PDB entry 6NYY | electron microscopy, 3.00 A resolution | chains C and H of the 10 polymer chains in the assembly

# Chain C
Name: AFG3-like protein 2
Source organism: Homo sapiens
Notes: EC 3.4.24.-
UniProt: Q9Y4W6 (AFG32_HUMAN); residue numbers follow UniProt; this construct covers 272-797
Chain sequence (529 residues; numbered 269 to 797; the number before each row is that of its first residue):
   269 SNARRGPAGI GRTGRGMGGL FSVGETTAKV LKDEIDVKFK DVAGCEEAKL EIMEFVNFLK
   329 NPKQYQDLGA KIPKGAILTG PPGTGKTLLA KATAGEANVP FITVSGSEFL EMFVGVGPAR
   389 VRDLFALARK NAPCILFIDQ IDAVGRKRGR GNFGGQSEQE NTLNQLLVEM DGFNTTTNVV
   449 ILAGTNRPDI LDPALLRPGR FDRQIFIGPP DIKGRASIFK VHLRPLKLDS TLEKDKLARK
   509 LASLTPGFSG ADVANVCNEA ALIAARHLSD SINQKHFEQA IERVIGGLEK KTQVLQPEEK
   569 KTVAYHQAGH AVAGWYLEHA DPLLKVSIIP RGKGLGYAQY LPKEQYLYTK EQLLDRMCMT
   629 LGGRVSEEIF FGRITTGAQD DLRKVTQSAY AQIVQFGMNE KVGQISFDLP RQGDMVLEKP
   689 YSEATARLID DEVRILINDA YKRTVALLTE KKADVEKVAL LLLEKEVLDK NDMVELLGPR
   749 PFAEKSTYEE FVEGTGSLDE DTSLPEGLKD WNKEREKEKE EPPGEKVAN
Not modelled in the structure: 269-288, 780-797
Sequence notes: expression tag (269-271); conflict Q408 (Glu in Q9Y4W6), Q575 (Glu in Q9Y4W6)
Ion coordination: Mg2+: T355 (together with AMP-PNP); Zn2+: H574, H578, D649 (shared with 1 residue of chain I)
Ligand contacts:
  - AMP-PNP (ANP; phosphoaminophosphonic acid-adenylate ester), molecule 1: D309, V310, A311, C313, P349, P350, G351, T352, G353, K354, T355, L356, Q408, N454, I486, H490, G518, A519, A522
  - AMP-PNP (ANP), molecule 2: D439, A462, R465, R468
Swiss-Prot annotation at these positions:
  - binding site (ATP): V310, A311, T352, G353, K354, T355, L356, H490
  - binding site (Zn(2+)): H574, H578, D649
  - natural variant: K306 (K306E: In SPAX5; uncertain significance), G337 (G337E: In OPA12; G337R: In OPA12), L346 (L346F: In OPA12; uncertain significance), E376 (E376K: In OPA12; uncertain significance), F377 (F377S: In OPA12; uncertain significance), D407 (D407G: In OPA12; uncertain significance), R416 (R416S: In OPA12; uncertain significance), T430 (T430I: In OPA12; uncertain significance), N432 (N432T: In SCA28), A462 (A462V: In OPA12 and SPAX5), R465 (R465K: In OPA12), R468 (R468C: In OPA12), 17 further natural variant entries in UniProt
  - mutagenesis: F289 (F289A: Reduced rate of protein degradation), L299 (L299A: Reduced rate of protein degradation), K354 (K354A: Does not effect activity of the m-AAA protease complex), M380 (M380K: Abolished ATPase and protease activities; M380V: Increased ATP hydrolysis), F421 (F421A: Impairted protease activity without affecting the ATPase activity), W779 (W779R: Impaired ability to degrade substrates without affecting the ATPase activity)
From the paper describing this entry:
  - binding site for Substrate: F381, F421
  - mutagenesis - M380K, F381A, R416A: abolished catalytic activity
  - mutagenesis - L299A, F381A, W779R: unchanged catalytic activity (ATP hydrolysis)
  - mutagenesis - M380V: increased catalytic activity (ATP hydrolysis)
  - mutagenesis - F289A, L299A, M380V, F421A, M683A, W779R: decreased catalytic activity
  - mutagenesis - F421A: unchanged catalytic activity (ATPase activity)
  - mutagenesis - L299A, M683A: unchanged catalytic activity (peptide cleavage rate)
  - mutagenesis - F289A: unchanged catalytic activity on ATPase rate
  - binding site for AMP-PNP: R465, R468
  - contacts within the chain: M321-W779, R416-N432, F675-Y689 (pi stacking), K669-E700 (salt bridge)
  - disease-associated variants - R468C: abolished catalytic activity (ATP hydrolysis)
  - disease-associated variants - N432T, R468C, M666R: abolished catalytic activity
  - disease-associated variants - R468C: decreased stability in response to recovery of AFG3L2 hexamers
  - mutagenesis - K354A: decreased stability in response to recovery of AFG3L2 hexamers
  - mutagenesis - R416A: decreased catalytic activity (ATPase activity)
  - disease-associated variants - N432T: unchanged binding to ATP
  - disease-associated variants - N432T: decreased stability in response to AFG3L2 oligomers
  - disease-associated variants - M666R, E691K: decreased stability
  - disease-associated variants - M666R: abolished stability in response to hexamer recovery
  - disease-associated variants - P688T: decreased stability in response to hexamer recovery
  - disease-associated variants - A572T, P688T: decreased catalytic activity
  - disease-associated variants - P688T: decreased stability in response to AFG3L2 oligomer
  - disease-associated variants - T654I, M666T, M666V, G671E, G671R, S674L, Y689H, Y689N, A694E, E700K, R702Q: decreased stability (proposed by the authors, not directly observed)
  - Zn2+ coordination: H574, H578, D649
  - disease-associated variants - A572T: decreased catalytic activity (ATP hydrolysis)
  - disease-associated variants - A572T: unchanged stability in response to hexamer recovery
  - specificity-determining residues: V571, L603, L615, G645
  - binding site for Substrate (chain H): Y614, Y616
  - disease-associated variants - Y616C: increased catalytic activity
  - disease-associated variants - Y616C: increased catalytic activity on ATPase
  - disease-associated variants - Y616C: decreased stability in response to complex stability
  - disease-associated variants - Y616C: increased catalytic activity (ATP-independent peptidase activity)
  - disease-associated variants - N432T: decreased catalytic activity on ATPase rate

# Chain H
Name: Substrate
Source organism: Homo sapiens
Chain sequence (11 residues; row label = number of the first residue in the row):
     1 AAAAAAAAAA A

# Chain C / chain H interface
Pairs across the interface (5; chain C residue first):
  Q613(C) - A10(H)
  Q613(C) - A11(H)
  Y614(C) - A9(H)
  Y614(C) - A10(H)  hydrogen bond (backbone-backbone)
  Y616(C) - A10(H)
Interface residues without a listed pair, chain C (4 interface residues in all): L615
Interface residues without a listed pair, chain H (4 interface residues in all): A8

# Summary
The chain C/chain H interface involves 4 residues from each chain; the contacts include 1 hydrogen bond. Its
one hydrogen bond, Y614(C)-A10(H), is backbone to backbone. From the paper: a binding site for Substrate at
F381(C) and F421(C); M666R, E691K and T654I of chain C, among others, reduce stability; 28 substitutions were
tested in all.
Here chain C is AFG3-like protein 2 and chain H is Substrate, both from Homo sapiens. Entry 6NYY (human m-AAA
protease AFG3L2, substrate-bound) was determined by electron microscopy.
